Entry 4BST (X-ray diffraction, 4.30 A resolution (low resolution: residue-level contacts below are approximate; hydrogen-bond / salt-bridge calls are withheld)); this record covers chains A and D of the 4 polymer chains in the assembly.

[Chain A]
Molecule: Leucine-rich repeat-containing G-protein coupled receptor 5
From: Homo sapiens
Notes: fragment: extracellular lrr domain, residues 22-543
UniProtKB: O75473 (LGR5_HUMAN); numbering as in UniProt (aligned over 22-543)
Sequence (539 residues; row label = number of the first residue in the row):
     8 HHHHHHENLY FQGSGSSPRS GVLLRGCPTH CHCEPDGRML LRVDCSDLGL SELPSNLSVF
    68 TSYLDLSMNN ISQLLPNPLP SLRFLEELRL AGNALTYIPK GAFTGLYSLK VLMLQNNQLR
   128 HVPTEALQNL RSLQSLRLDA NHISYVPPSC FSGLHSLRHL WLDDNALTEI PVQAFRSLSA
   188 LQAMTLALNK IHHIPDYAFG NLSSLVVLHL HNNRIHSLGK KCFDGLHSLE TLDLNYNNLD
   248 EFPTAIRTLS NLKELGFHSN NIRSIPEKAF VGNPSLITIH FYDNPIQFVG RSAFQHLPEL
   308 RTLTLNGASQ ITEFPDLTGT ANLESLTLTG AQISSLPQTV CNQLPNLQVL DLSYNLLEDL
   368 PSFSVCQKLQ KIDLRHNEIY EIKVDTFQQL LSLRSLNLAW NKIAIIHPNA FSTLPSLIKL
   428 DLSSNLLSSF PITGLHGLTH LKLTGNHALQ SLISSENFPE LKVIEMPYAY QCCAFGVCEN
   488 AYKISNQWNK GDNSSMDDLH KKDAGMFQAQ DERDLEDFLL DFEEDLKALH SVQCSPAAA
Not modelled in the structure: 8-32, 485-538, 544-546
Disulfide bonds: Cys34-Cys40, Cys38-Cys52, Cys348-Cys373, Cys479-Cys541
Covalently attached groups: N-acetylglucosamine (NAG) linked to Asn63, Asn77, Asn208
Sequence notes: expression tag (8-21, 544-546)
Swiss-Prot annotation at these positions:
  - glycosylation (N-linked (GlcNAc...) asparagine): Asn63, Asn77, Asn208, Asn500
  - mutagenesis: Asp146 (D146F: Abolishes activation of Wnt signaling), Asp170 (D170F: Abolishes activation of Wnt signaling), Ala190 (A190D: Abolishes activation of Wnt signaling)
What the authors report for this chain:
  - mutagenesis - S458R: decreased signaling with R-spondin-1 (chain D)
  - mutagenesis - L459R: increased signaling with R-spondin-1 (chain D)
  - mutagenesis - Y289A/D290A, Y289W/D290A, H454A: unchanged signaling with R-spondin-1 (chain D)

[Chain D]
Molecule: R-spondin-1
From: Homo sapiens
Notes: fragment: fu1fu2, residues 31-146
UniProtKB: Q2MKA7 (RSPO1_HUMAN); residue numbers follow UniProt; this construct covers 31-146
Sequence (126 residues; each row starts with the number of its first residue):
    29 GSRISAEGSQ ACAKGCELCS EVNGCLKCSP KLFILLERND IRQVGVCLPS CPPGYFDARN
    89 PDMNKCIKCK IEHCEACFSH NFCTKCKEGL YLHKGRCYPA CPEGSSAANG TMECSSPAAA
   149 HHHHHH
Not modelled in the structure: 29-39, 144-154
Disulfide bonds: Cys40-Cys47, Cys44-Cys53, Cys56-Cys75, Cys79-Cys94, Cys97-Cys105, Cys102-Cys111, Cys114-Cys125, Cys129-Cys142
Sequence notes: expression tag (29-30, 147-154)
Swiss-Prot annotation at these positions:
  - glycosylation: Asn137 (N-linked (GlcNAc...) asparagine)
  - mutagenesis: Arg66 (R66A: Strongly reduces activation of Wnt signaling; R66W: Reduces activation of Wnt signaling), Arg70 (R70C/E: Strongly reduces activation of Wnt signaling), Gln71 (Q71E: No effect on activation of Wnt signaling; Q71R: Strongly reduces activation of Wnt signaling), Gly73 (G73E/R: Strongly reduces activation of Wnt signaling), Arg87 (R87A: Nearly abolishes activation of Wnt signaling), Phe106 (F106A: Abolishes activation of Wnt signaling. Abolishes LGR4 binding; F106E: Abolishes activation of Wnt signaling), Phe110 (F110A: Nearly abolishes activation of Wnt signaling; F110E: Abolishes activation of Wnt signaling), Lys122 (K122A: Strongly reduces affinity for LGR4), Arg124 (R124A: Strongly reduces affinity for LGR4), Asn137 (N137Q: Secretion of RSPO1 is decreased. Increased Wnt/beta-catenin signaling-enhancing effects)
What the authors report for this chain:
  - mutagenesis - F106E, F110E: abolished growth
  - mutagenesis - R66W, R70C, Q71R, G73R: unchanged binding to ecto-LGR5
  - mutagenesis - R66W, R70C, Q71R, G73R: decreased signaling
  - mutagenesis - R66W, R70C, Q71R, G73R: unchanged binding to Leucine-rich repeat-containing G-protein coupled receptor 5 (chain A)

[Interface between chain A and chain D]
Pairs across the interface (15):
  Ala455(A) - Asp90(D)
  Gln457(A) - Asn88(D)
  Gln457(A) - Met91(D)
  Ser458(A) - Lys55(D)
  Leu459(A) - Leu54(D)
  Ser462(A) - Val50(D)
  Glu463(A) - Ser48(D)
  Glu463(A) - Val50(D)
  Tyr477(A) - Met91(D)
  Cys480(A) - Arg66(D)
  Cys480(A) - Gln71(D)
  Ala481(A) - Asn51(D)
  Ala481(A) - Gln71(D)
  Gly483(A) - Ile69(D)
  Val484(A) - Arg66(D)
Other interface residues (no listed pair), chain A (13 interface residues in all): Ser435, Ser461
Other interface residues (no listed pair), chain D (13 interface residues in all): Glu49, Cys53
The authors on this interface:
  - hot spots on chain A (mutagenesis) - R144E, D171A, A190D, V214W: decreased signaling with R-spondin-1 (chain D)
  - hot spots on chain A (mutagenesis) - D146F, D170F: abolished signaling with R-spondin-1 (chain D)
  - hot spots on chain D (mutagenesis) - F106E, F110E: abolished binding to Leucine-rich repeat-containing G-protein coupled receptor 5 (chain A)
  - hot spots on chain D (mutagenesis) - K59E, R87E: decreased signaling with Leucine-rich repeat-containing G-protein coupled receptor 5 (chain A)

[Overview]
Chain A and chain D each contribute 13 residues to their interface. Covalently linked N-acetylglucosamine: at
Asn63(A), Asn77(A) and Asn208(A). The paper reports that S458R, R144E and D171A of chain A, among others,
reduce signaling with R-spondin-1 (chain D); R66W, R70C and Q71R of chain D, among others, reduce signaling;
19 substitutions were tested in all.
Here chain A is Leucine-rich repeat-containing G-protein coupled receptor 5 and chain D is R-spondin-1, both
from Homo sapiens. Entry 4BST (Structure of the ectodomain of LGR5 in complex with R-spondin-1 (Fu1Fu2) in
P6122 crystal form) was determined by X-ray diffraction (same publication as 4BSU, 4BSO, 4BSP, 4BSR and 4BSS).
